Entry 4AOQ (X-ray diffraction, 2.00 A resolution); this record covers chains A and D.

[Chain A]
Protein: Cationic trypsin
Source organism: Bos taurus
Notes: EC 3.4.21.4
UniProt: P00760 (TRY1_BOVIN); numbering as in UniProt (aligned over 24-246)
Amino-acid sequence (223 residues; numbered 24 to 246; the number before each row is that of its first residue):
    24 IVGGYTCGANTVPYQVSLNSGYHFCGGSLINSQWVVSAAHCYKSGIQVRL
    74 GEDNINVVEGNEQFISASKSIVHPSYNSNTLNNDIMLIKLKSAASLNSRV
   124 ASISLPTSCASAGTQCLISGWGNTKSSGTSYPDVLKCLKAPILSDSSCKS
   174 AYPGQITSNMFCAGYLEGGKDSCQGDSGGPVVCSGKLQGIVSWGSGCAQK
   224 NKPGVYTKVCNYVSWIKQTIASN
Disulfides: Cys-30/Cys-160, Cys-48/Cys-64, Cys-132/Cys-233, Cys-139/Cys-206, Cys-171/Cys-185, Cys-196/Cys-220
Ion coordination: Ca2+: Glu-75, Asn-77, Val-80, Glu-85
Curated features (UniProtKB/Swiss-Prot):
  - active site (Charge relay system): His-63, Asp-107, Ser-200
  - binding site (Ca(2+)): Glu-75, Asn-77, Val-80, Glu-85
  - binding site (substrate): Asp-194, Ser-195, Gln-197, Gly-198, Ser-200

[Chain D]
Protein: Trypsin inhibitor 3
UniProt: P84781 (ITR3_SPIOL); residues 1-37 here = UniProt positions 1-37
Amino-acid sequence (37 residues; numbered 1 to 37; the number before each row is that of its first residue):
     1 EDKCSPSGAICSGAGPPEQCCSGACVPHPILRIFVCQ
Unresolved in the structure: 1-3
Sequence notes: engineered mutation Ala-14 (Phe in P84781)
Disulfides: Cys-4/Cys-21, Cys-11/Cys-25, Cys-20/Cys-36
Curated features (UniProtKB/Swiss-Prot):
  - site: Arg-32, Ile-33 (Reactive bond for trypsin)

[How chain A and chain D interact]
Residue-residue contacts (46):
  Tyr-45(A) with Ser-12(D), hydrogen bond (backbone-side chain); Ala-14(D); Gly-15(D); Pro-16(D)
  His-46(A) with Ser-12(D), hydrogen bond (backbone-side chain)
  Phe-47(A) with Ile-10(D), hydrophobic; Ser-12(D)
  Cys-48(A) with Ile-10(D), hydrophobic; Ile-33(D), hydrophobic
  His-63(A) with Ile-10(D); Leu-31(D); Ile-33(D)
  Cys-64(A) with Ile-10(D), hydrophobic
  Lys-66(A) with Ile-10(D)
  Leu-104(A) with Leu-31(D), hydrophobic
  Asn-146(A) with Phe-34(D)
  Thr-152(A) with Phe-34(D)
  Tyr-154(A) with Gly-13(D), hydrogen bond (side chain-backbone); Ala-14(D); Phe-34(D), hydrophobic
  Asp-194(A) with Arg-32(D), salt bridge
  Ser-195(A) with Arg-32(D), hydrogen bond
  Cys-196(A) with Arg-32(D)
  Gln-197(A) with Pro-27(D); His-28(D), hydrogen bond (side chain-backbone); Leu-31(D), hydrogen bond (side chain-backbone); Arg-32(D); Ile-33(D); Phe-34(D)
  Gly-198(A) with Arg-32(D), hydrogen bond (backbone-backbone); Ile-33(D)
  Asp-199(A) with Arg-32(D), hydrogen bond (backbone-backbone)
  Ser-200(A) with Arg-32(D), hydrogen bond (side chain-backbone); Ile-33(D), hydrogen bond (side chain-backbone)
  Val-214(A) with Arg-32(D)
  Ser-215(A) with Leu-31(D); Arg-32(D), hydrogen bond (backbone-backbone)
  Trp-216(A) with Ile-30(D); Arg-32(D)
  Gly-217(A) with Pro-29(D); Ile-30(D), hydrogen bond (backbone-backbone); Arg-32(D)
  Gly-219(A) with Pro-29(D), hydrogen bond (backbone-backbone); Arg-32(D), hydrogen bond (backbone-side chain)
  Cys-220(A) with Arg-32(D)
  Gly-227(A) with Arg-32(D)
Other interface residues (no listed pair), chain A (29 interface residues in all): Ser-43, Tyr-65, Ser-218, Tyr-229
Other interface residues (no listed pair), chain D (15 interface residues in all): Cys-11

[Overview]
29 residues of chain A face 15 of chain D across their interface, with 14 hydrogen bonds and 1 salt bridge.
Among the polar pairs are Asp-194(A)/Arg-32(D), Tyr-45(A)/Ser-12(D) and His-46(A)/Ser-12(D).
Here chain A is Cationic trypsin (Bos taurus) and chain D is Trypsin inhibitor 3. Entry 4AOQ (Cationic trypsin
in complex with mutated Spinacia oleracea trypsin inhibitor III (SOTI-III) (F14A)) was determined by X-ray
diffraction together with 4AOR from the same study.
